PDB entry 1ELC | X-ray diffraction, 1.75 A resolution | chain A

# Chain A
Molecule: Elastase
Source organism: Sus scrofa
Notes: EC 3.4.21.36
UniProt: P00772 (EL1_PIG); residues 16-255 here correspond to UniProt positions 27-266 (UniProt number = residue number + 11)
Chain sequence (240 residues; numbered 16 to 255; the number before each row is that of its first residue):
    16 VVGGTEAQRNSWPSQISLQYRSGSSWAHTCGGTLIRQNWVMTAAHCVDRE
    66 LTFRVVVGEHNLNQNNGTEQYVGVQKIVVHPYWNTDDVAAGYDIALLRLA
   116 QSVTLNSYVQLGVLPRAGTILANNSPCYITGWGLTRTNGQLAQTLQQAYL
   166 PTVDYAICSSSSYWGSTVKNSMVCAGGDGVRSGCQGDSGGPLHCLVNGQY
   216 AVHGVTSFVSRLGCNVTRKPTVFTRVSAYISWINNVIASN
Differences from the reference sequence: conflict N81 (Asp92 in P00772)
Cystine bridges: C45-C61, C142-C209, C173-C189, C199-C229
Bound ions: Ca2+: E74, N76, Q79, N81, E84
Ligand contacts: 0Z3 (6-ammonio-N-(trifluoroacetyl)-L-norleucyl-N-[4-(1-methylethyl)phenyl]-L-phenylalaninamide): T44, C45, H60, C61, D63, W98, T100, V103, T152, N153, G198, C199, Q200, G201, S203, T221, S222, F223, V224, S225, R226, L227, G228, C229

# Summary
Bound to chain A: compound 0Z3. E74, N76, Q79, N81 and E84 form the Ca2+ site.
Chain A is Elastase (Sus scrofa); the structure, Analogous inhibitors of elastase do not always bind
analogously, was determined by X-ray diffraction, deposited together with 1ELB and 1ELA.
